PDB entry 5XVC | X-ray diffraction, 2.05 A resolution | chains L and M of the 4 polymer chains in the assembly

# Chain L (and M)
Protein: [NiFe]-hydrogenase 2 large subunit
Source organism: Citrobacter sp. S-77
Notes: chain M of this document is another copy of the same molecule, construct and numbering; everything in this record applies to it too
Amino-acid sequence (552 residues; numbered 1 to 552; the number before each row is that of its first residue):
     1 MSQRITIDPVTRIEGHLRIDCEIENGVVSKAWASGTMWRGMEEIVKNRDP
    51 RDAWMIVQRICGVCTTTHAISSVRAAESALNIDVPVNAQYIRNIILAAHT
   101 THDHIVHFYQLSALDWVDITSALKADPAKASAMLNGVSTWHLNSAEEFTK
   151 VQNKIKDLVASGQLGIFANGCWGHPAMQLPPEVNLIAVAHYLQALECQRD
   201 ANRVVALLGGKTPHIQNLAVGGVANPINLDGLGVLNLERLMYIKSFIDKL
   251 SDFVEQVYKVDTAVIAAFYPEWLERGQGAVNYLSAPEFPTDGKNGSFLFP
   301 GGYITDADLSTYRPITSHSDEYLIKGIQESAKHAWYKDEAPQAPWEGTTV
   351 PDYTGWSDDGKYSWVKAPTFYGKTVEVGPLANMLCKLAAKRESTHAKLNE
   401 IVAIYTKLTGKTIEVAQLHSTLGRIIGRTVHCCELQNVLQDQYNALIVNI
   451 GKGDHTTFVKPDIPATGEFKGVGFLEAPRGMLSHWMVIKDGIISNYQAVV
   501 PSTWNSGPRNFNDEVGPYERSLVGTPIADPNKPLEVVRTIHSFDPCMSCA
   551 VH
Not modelled in the structure: 1
Modified positions: Cys546 (S-hydroxycysteine; CSO)
Metal / ion sites: Mg2+: Glu42, Ala498; ni-fe oxidized active center Ni: Cys61, Cys64, Cys546, Cys549
Residues lining bound ligands: ni-fe oxidized active center (NFV): Cys61, Val63, Cys64, Thr67, His68, Ala477, Pro478, Arg479, Leu482, Val500, Pro501, Ser502, Cys546, Cys549

# Chain L / chain M interface
Pairs across the interface (25; chain L residue first):
  Asn135(L) - Glu146(M)
  Ser138(L) - Glu146(M)
  Thr139(L) - Glu146(M)
  Thr139(L) - Lys150(M)
  Trp140(L) - Glu146(M)
  His141(L) - Leu142(M)
  His141(L) - Ser144(M)  hydrogen bond (backbone-side chain)
  His141(L) - Glu146(M)
  His141(L) - Glu147(M)
  His141(L) - Lys150(M)  hydrogen bond
  Leu142(L) - His141(M)
  Leu142(L) - Leu142(M)  hydrophobic
  Ser144(L) - His141(M)  hydrogen bond (side chain-backbone)
  Ser144(L) - Ser144(M)
  Glu146(L) - Asn135(M)
  Glu146(L) - Ser138(M)
  Glu146(L) - Thr139(M)
  Glu146(L) - Trp140(M)
  Glu147(L) - His141(M)
  Lys150(L) - Thr139(M)
  Lys150(L) - His141(M)  hydrogen bond
  Lys150(L) - Asp252(M)  salt bridge
  Lys150(L) - Gln256(M)  hydrogen bond
  Asp252(L) - Lys150(M)  salt bridge
  Gln256(L) - Lys150(M)  hydrogen bond

# Summary
The chain L/chain M interface involves 12 residues from each chain; the contacts include 6 hydrogen bonds and
2 salt bridges. Polar pairs include Lys150(L)-Asp252(M), His141(L)-Ser144(M) and His141(L)-Lys150(M). Ligands
of chain L: ni-fe oxidized active center. Glu42(L) and Ala498(L) form the Mg2+ site.
Chain L and chain M are both [NiFe]-hydrogenase 2 large subunit (Citrobacter sp. S-77); the structure,
[NiFe]-hydrogenase (Hyb-type) from Citrobacter sp. S-77 in a ferricyanide-oxidized condition, was determined
by X-ray diffraction, deposited together with 5XVB and 5XVD.
